8AAO - chains A and B; structure by X-ray diffraction, 2.47 A resolution.

== Chain A (and B) ==
Protein: Syntenin-1
Organism: Homo sapiens
Notes: chain B of this document is another copy of the same molecule, construct and numbering; everything in this record applies to it too
UniProtKB: O00560 (SDCB1_HUMAN); residues 113-273 here = UniProt positions 113-273
Amino-acid sequence (166 residues; row label = number of the first residue in the row):
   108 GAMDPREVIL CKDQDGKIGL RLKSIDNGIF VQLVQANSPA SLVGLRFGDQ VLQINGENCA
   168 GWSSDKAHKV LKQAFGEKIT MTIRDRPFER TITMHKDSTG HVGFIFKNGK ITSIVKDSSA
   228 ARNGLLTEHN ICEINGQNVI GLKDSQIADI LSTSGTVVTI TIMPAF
Not modelled in the structure: 108-110 (chain B: 108-110, 273)
Sequence notes: expression tag (108-112)
UniProt features mapped onto this chain:
  - binding site (a 1,2-diacyl-sn-glycero-3-phospho-(1D-myo-inositol-4,5-bisphosphate)): N215, K250, D251
  - mutagenesis: K214 (K214A: Disruption of the cooperative binding of C-terminal peptides from FZD7 and phosphatidylinositol-4,5-bisphosphate ...), N215 (N215D: Disruption of the cooperative binding of C-terminal peptides from FZD7 and phosphatidylinositol-4,5-bisphosphate), K250 (K250A: Disruption of the cooperative binding of C-terminal peptides from FZD7 and phosphatidylinositol-4,5-bisphosphate ...)
Small-molecule neighbours: LN2 ((2S)-2-[[(2S)-3-[4-(5-ethanoyl-2-fluoranyl-phenyl)phenyl]-2-(3-oxidanylidene-1H-isoindol-2-yl)propanoyl]amino]propanoic acid): D204, G207, H208, V209, G210, F211, I212, F213, V222, D224, S225, D251, A255, L258
Reported in the primary citation:
  - binding site for LN2: H208, S226

== Chain A / chain B interface ==
Pairs across the interface - 44 pairs, chain A then chain B:
  I132(A) with L233(B)
  D133(A) with L233(B); T234(B), hydrogen bond (backbone-backbone); E235(B); H236(B), salt bridge
  N134(A) with T234(B), hydrogen bond
  G135(A) with L233(B)
  F137(A) with L233(B), hydrophobic
  Q157(A) with G231(B), hydrogen bond (side chain-backbone); L233(B)
  L159(A) with R229(B); N230(B); G231(B)
  Q160(A) with R229(B), hydrogen bond (side chain-backbone)
  N165(A) with A228(B); R229(B)
  A167(A) with I221(B), hydrophobic; A228(B), hydrophobic
  R191(A) with R197(B); I199(B); N230(B), hydrogen bond (side chain-backbone); G231(B)
  F195(A) with L233(B), hydrophobic; H236(B); P271(B), hydrophobic
  R197(A) with P194(B), hydrogen bond (side chain-backbone); F195(B)
  A228(A) with A167(B), hydrophobic
  R229(A) with L159(B); Q160(B), hydrogen bond (backbone-side chain); N165(B)
  N230(A) with R191(B), hydrogen bond (backbone-side chain)
  G231(A) with Q157(B), hydrogen bond (backbone-side chain); L159(B); R191(B)
  L233(A) with D133(B); G135(B); F137(B), hydrophobic; Q157(B); F195(B), hydrophobic
  T234(A) with D133(B), hydrogen bond (backbone-backbone); N134(B), hydrogen bond
  E235(A) with D133(B)
  H236(A) with D133(B)
Also at the interface, not in a pair above, chain A (27 interface residues in all): D111, P194, I199, I221, D224, P271
Also at the interface, not in a pair above, chain B (26 interface residues in all): I132, D224

== In short ==
Chain A and chain B form an interface of 27 and 26 residues respectively, with 11 hydrogen bonds and 1 salt
bridge. Polar contacts include D133(A)-H236(B), N134(A)-T234(B) and Q157(A)-G231(B). Chain A binds compound
LN2. From the paper: a binding site for LN2 at H208(A) and S226(A).
Both chains are Syntenin-1 (Homo sapiens). Entry 8AAO (Crystal structure of the PDZ tandem of syntenin in
complex with compound 95) was determined by X-ray diffraction, deposited together with 8AAK and 8AAP.
